PDB entry 1MZA | X-ray diffraction, 2.23 A resolution | chain A

# Chain A
Protein: pro-granzyme K
From: Homo sapiens
Notes: EC 3.4.21.-
UniProtKB: P49863 (GRAK_HUMAN); the construct lacks a stretch of the UniProt sequence and is renumbered around it, so the offset changes along the chain: 14-35 = UniProt 25-46; 37-60 = UniProt 47-70; 61-126 = UniProt 75-140; 128-148 = UniProt 141-161; 8 more segments
Sequence (240 residues; row label = number of the first residue in the row; note: 8 numbers in that range are skipped by the numbering (no residue carries them; nothing is unmodelled there); a row labelled like 60A-60D holds insertion residues (60A, then the next letters in order)):
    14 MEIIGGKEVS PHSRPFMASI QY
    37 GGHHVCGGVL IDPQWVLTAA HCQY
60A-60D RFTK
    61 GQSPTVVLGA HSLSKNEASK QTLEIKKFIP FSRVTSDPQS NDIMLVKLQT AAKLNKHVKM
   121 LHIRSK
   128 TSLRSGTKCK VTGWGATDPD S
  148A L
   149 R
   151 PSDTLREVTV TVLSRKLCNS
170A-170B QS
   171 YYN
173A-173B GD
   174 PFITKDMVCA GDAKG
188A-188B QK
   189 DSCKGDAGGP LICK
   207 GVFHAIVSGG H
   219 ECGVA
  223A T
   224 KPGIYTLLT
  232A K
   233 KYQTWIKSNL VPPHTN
Differences from the reference sequence: engineered mutation Ala-195 (Ser214 in P49863)
Swiss-Prot annotation at these positions:
  - active site (Charge relay system): His-57, Asp-102
Disulfide bonds: Cys-42/Cys-58, Cys-136/Cys-201, Cys-168/Cys-182, Cys-191/Cys-220

# Overview
UniProt lists active-site residues His-57 and Asp-102.
Chain A is pro-granzyme K (Homo sapiens); the structure, crystal structure of human pro-granzyme K, was
determined by X-ray diffraction together with 1MZD from the same study.
